6E88 - chains C and L of the 12 polymer chains in the assembly; structure by electron microscopy, 4.80 A resolution (low resolution: residue-level contacts below are approximate; hydrogen-bond / salt-bridge calls are withheld).

[Chain C (and L)]
Molecule: Tubulin alpha-2 chain
Source organism: Caenorhabditis elegans
Notes: chain L of this document is another copy of the same molecule, construct and numbering; everything in this record applies to it too
Reference sequence: P34690 (TBA2_CAEEL); numbering as in UniProt (aligned over 1-434)
Chain sequence (434 residues; row label = number of the first residue in the row):
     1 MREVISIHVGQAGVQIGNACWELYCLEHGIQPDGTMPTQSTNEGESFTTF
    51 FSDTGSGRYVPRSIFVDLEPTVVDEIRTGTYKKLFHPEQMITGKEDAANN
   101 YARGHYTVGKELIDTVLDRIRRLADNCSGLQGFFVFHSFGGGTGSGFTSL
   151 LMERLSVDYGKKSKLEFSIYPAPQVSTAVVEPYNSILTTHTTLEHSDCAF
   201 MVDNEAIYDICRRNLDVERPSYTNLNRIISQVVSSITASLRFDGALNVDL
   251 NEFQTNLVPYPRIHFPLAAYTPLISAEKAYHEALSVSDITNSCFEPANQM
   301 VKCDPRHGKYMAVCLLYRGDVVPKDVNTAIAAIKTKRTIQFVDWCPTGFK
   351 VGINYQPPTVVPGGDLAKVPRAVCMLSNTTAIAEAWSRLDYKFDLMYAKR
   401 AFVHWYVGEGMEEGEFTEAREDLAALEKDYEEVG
Residues lining bound ligands: GTP (guanosine-5'-triphosphate): Gly10, Gln11, Ala12, Gln15, Asp67, Leu68, Asp96, Ala97, Ala98, Asn99, Ser138, Gly140, Gly141, Gly142, Thr143, Gly144, Thr177, Glu181, Asn204, Tyr222
UniProt features mapped onto this chain:
  - active site: Glu252
  - binding site (GTP): Gln11, Glu69, Ser138, Gly142, Thr143, Thr177, Asn204, Asn226
  - binding site (Mg(2+)): Glu69

[Chain C / chain L interface]
Contacting residue pairs (13; chain C residue first):
  Lys278(C) - Glu88(L)
  Tyr280(C) - Thr54(L)
  Tyr280(C) - Arg58(L)
  His281(C) - Arg58(L)
  His281(C) - Val60(L)
  His281(C) - Lys83(L)
  His281(C) - Phe85(L)
  His281(C) - His86(L)
  His281(C) - Pro87(L)
  Glu282(C) - Thr54(L)
  Glu282(C) - His86(L)
  Ala283(C) - Asp53(L)
  Ala283(C) - Thr54(L)
Also at the interface, not in a pair above, chain C (6 interface residues in all): Asp288
Also at the interface, not in a pair above, chain L (10 interface residues in all): Asn126

[Overview]
Chain C and chain L form an interface of 6 and 10 residues respectively. Bound to chain C: GTP. From UniProt:
active-site residue Glu252(C), 8 GTP-binding residues and Mg2+-binding residue Glu69(C) on chain C.
Chain C and chain L are both Tubulin alpha-2 chain (Caenorhabditis elegans); the structure, Cryo-EM structure
of C. elegans GDP-microtubule, was determined by electron microscopy.
